PDB entry 8JR1 | electron microscopy, 3.17 A resolution | chains 4 and a of the 10 polymer chains in the assembly

== Chain 4 ==
Name: ATP synthase subunit c
Source organism: Mycobacterium tuberculosis
Reference sequence: A0A045H4W8 (A0A045H4W8_MYCTX); residue numbers follow UniProt; this construct covers 1-81
Amino-acid sequence (81 residues; row label = number of the first residue in the row):
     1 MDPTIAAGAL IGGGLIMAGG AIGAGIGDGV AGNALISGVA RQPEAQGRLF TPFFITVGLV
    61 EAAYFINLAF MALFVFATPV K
Small-molecule neighbours: tbaj-587 (UTI; (1S,2S)-1-(6-bromanyl-2-methoxy-quinolin-3-yl)-2-(2,6-dimethoxypyridin-4-yl)-4-(dimethylamino)-1-(2-fluoranyl-3-methoxy-phenyl)butan-2-ol): G58, E61, A62, Y64, F65, L68

== Chain a ==
Name: ATP synthase subunit a
Source organism: Mycobacterium tuberculosis
Reference sequence: A0A045J1C5 (A0A045J1C5_MYCTX); residues 1-250 here = UniProt positions 1-250
Amino-acid sequence (250 residues; numbered 1 to 250; the number before each row is that of its first residue):
     1 MTETILAAQI EVGEHHTATW LGMTVNTDTV LSTAIAGLIV IALAFYLRAK VTSTDVPGGV
    61 QLFFEAITIQ MRNQVESAIG MRIAPFVLPL AVTIFVFILI SNWLAVLPVQ YTDKHGHTTE
   121 LLKSAAADIN YVLALALFVF VCYHTAGIWR RGIVGHPIKL LKGHVTLLAP INLVEEVAKP
   181 ISLSLRLFGN IFAGGILVAL IALFPPYIMW APNAIWKAFD LFVGAIQAFI FALLTILYFS
   241 QAMELEEEHH
Disordered / not traced: 1-8, 112-118, 153-162, 246-250
Small-molecule neighbours: tbaj-587 (UTI; (1S,2S)-1-(6-bromanyl-2-methoxy-quinolin-3-yl)-2-(2,6-dimethoxypyridin-4-yl)-4-(dimethylamino)-1-(2-fluoranyl-3-methoxy-phenyl)butan-2-ol): L168, P170, I171, V174

== How chain 4 and chain a interact ==
Pairs across the interface - 6 pairs, chain 4 then chain a:
  L59(4) - F219(a)  hydrophobic
  A62(4) - F219(a)  hydrophobic
  F70(4) - I196(a)  hydrophobic
  F70(4) - L200(a)  hydrophobic
  L73(4) - I10(a)  hydrophobic
  L73(4) - L200(a)  hydrophobic
Other interface residues (no listed pair), chain 4 (8 interface residues in all): F65, I66, A69, A77
Other interface residues (no listed pair), chain a (9 interface residues in all): Q9, L197, L203, P212, W216

== Summary ==
8 residues of chain 4 and 9 residues of chain a are in contact. Ligands of chain 4: tbaj-587. Chain a binds
tbaj-587.
Chain 4 is ATP synthase subunit c and chain a is ATP synthase subunit a, both from Mycobacterium tuberculosis;
the structure, Cryo-EM structure of Mycobacterium tuberculosis ATP synthase Fo in complex with TBAJ-587, was
determined by electron microscopy (same publication as 8J0S, 8J0T, 8J57, 8J58 and 8JR0).
